PDB entry 7EKO | electron microscopy, 3.30 A resolution | chains A and B of the 15 polymer chains in the assembly

# Chain A
Protein: ATP-dependent Clp protease proteolytic subunit
From: Chlamydomonas reinhardtii
UniProtKB: A8INX1 (A8INX1_CHLRE); residues 1-238 here correspond to UniProt positions 46-283 (UniProt number = residue number + 45)
Sequence (238 residues; each row starts with the number of its first residue):
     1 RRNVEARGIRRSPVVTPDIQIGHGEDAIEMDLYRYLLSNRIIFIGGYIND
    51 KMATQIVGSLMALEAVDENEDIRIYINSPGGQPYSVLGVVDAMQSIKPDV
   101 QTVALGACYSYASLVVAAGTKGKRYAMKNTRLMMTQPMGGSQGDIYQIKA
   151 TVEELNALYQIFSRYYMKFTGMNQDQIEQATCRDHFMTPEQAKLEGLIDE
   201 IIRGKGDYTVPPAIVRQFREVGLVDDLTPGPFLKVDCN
Disordered / not traced: 1-16

# Chain B
Protein: ATP-dependent Clp protease proteolytic subunit
From: Chlamydomonas reinhardtii
Notes: EC 3.4.21.92
UniProtKB: A8IL21 (A8IL21_CHLRE); residues 1-238 here correspond to UniProt positions 19-256 (UniProt number = residue number + 18)
Sequence (238 residues; each row starts with the number of its first residue):
     1 ARRSVAARSSAPELWTPTSEVKLAVSSRNPHPPVVCQGPPPPNPLVIERF
    51 QGVVSQLFQQRIVRLGGAVDDDMANLLVAQLLYLDSVDNKRDITMYVNSP
   101 GGSVTAGMAVFDTMRHIRPDVSTCCIGLAASMGAFILASGQAGKRYSLPN
   151 SRIMIHQPLGGAQGQATDIEIQANEILHHKLTLNGYLAQFTGQSMETITK
   201 DTDRDFFMSPQEAIEYGLVDAIISKPQMLQSREVALSS
Disordered / not traced: 1-41, 235-238

# How chain A and chain B interact
Pairs across the interface (68; chain A residue first):
  Pro17(A) with Pro42(B)
  Gln20(A) with Ile47(B); Phe50(B); Gln51(B); Val54(B); Leu76(B); Gln80(B)
  Ile21(A) with Gln51(B), hydrogen bond (backbone-side chain); Val54(B); Ser55(B); Leu76(B), hydrophobic
  Gly22(A) with Phe58(B)
  His23(A) with Gln51(B), hydrogen bond; Ser55(B), hydrogen bond
  Gly24(A) with Tyr83(B), hydrogen bond (backbone-side chain)
  Glu25(A) with Ser55(B); Gln59(B)
  Leu32(A) with Ala79(B); Gln80(B); Tyr83(B), hydrophobic
  Tyr33(A) with Asn75(B), hydrogen bond (side chain-backbone); Leu76(B), hydrogen bond (side chain-backbone); Ala79(B), hydrophobic
  Tyr35(A) with Tyr83(B), hydrophobic
  Leu36(A) with Ala79(B), hydrophobic
  Phe43(A) with Val78(B), hydrophobic; Ala79(B), hydrophobic; Leu82(B), hydrophobic
  Gly45(A) with Asn75(B)
  Tyr75(A) with Leu82(B)
  Asn77(A) with Asn75(B), hydrogen bond; Ala109(B)
  Leu105(A) with Val78(B), hydrophobic; Thr113(B)
  Gly106(A) with Thr105(B); Ala109(B)
  Ala107(A) with Thr105(B)
  Tyr109(A) with Glu175(B), hydrogen bond
  Met127(A) with Asp112(B); Thr113(B)
  Lys128(A) with Asp112(B)
  Asn129(A) with Met108(B); Phe111(B); Asp112(B), hydrogen bond (backbone-side chain); Thr182(B); Tyr186(B), hydrogen bond
  Arg131(A) with Glu175(B), salt bridge; His178(B), hydrogen bond; His179(B)
  Arg183(A) with Gln165(B); Thr167(B); Asp168(B), salt bridge; Ile171(B)
  Asp184(A) with Ile171(B)
  Phe186(A) with Ile171(B), hydrophobic; Glu175(B)
  Ile202(A) with His116(B)
  Gly204(A) with Arg115(B)
  Lys205(A) with Asp120(B), salt bridge; Gln141(B), hydrogen bond
  Asp207(A) with Tyr186(B), hydrogen bond; Gln189(B)
  Thr209(A) with Gln189(B), hydrogen bond
  Pro212(A) with His178(B); Leu181(B), hydrophobic
  Leu233(A) with Leu181(B); Met195(B), hydrophobic
  Asn238(A) with Leu177(B)
Also at the interface, not in a pair above, chain A (43 interface residues in all): Asp18, Ile19, Pro79, Thr188, Arg203, Pro211, Arg216, Lys234, Val235
Also at the interface, not in a pair above, chain B (45 interface residues in all): Gln56, Arg64, Asp71, Ile117, Asn174, Gly185, Glu196

# In short
43 residues of chain A face 45 of chain B across their interface; the contacts include 14 hydrogen bonds and 3
salt bridges. Among the polar pairs are Arg131(A)-Glu175(B), Arg183(A)-Asp168(B) and Lys205(A)-Asp120(B).
Chain A is ATP-dependent Clp protease proteolytic subunit and chain B is ATP-dependent Clp protease
proteolytic subunit, both from Chlamydomonas reinhardtii; the structure, CrClpP-S1, was determined by electron
microscopy together with 7EKQ from the same study.
